8F5O - chains B and E of the 6 polymer chains in the assembly; structure by electron microscopy, 3.50 A resolution.

== Chain B ==
Protein: Intraflagellar transport protein 122B, putative
Organism: Leishmania tarentolae
Reference sequence: A0A640KAU8 (A0A640KAU8_LEITA); residue numbers follow UniProt; this construct covers 1-1247
Sequence (1247 residues; row label = number of the first residue in the row):
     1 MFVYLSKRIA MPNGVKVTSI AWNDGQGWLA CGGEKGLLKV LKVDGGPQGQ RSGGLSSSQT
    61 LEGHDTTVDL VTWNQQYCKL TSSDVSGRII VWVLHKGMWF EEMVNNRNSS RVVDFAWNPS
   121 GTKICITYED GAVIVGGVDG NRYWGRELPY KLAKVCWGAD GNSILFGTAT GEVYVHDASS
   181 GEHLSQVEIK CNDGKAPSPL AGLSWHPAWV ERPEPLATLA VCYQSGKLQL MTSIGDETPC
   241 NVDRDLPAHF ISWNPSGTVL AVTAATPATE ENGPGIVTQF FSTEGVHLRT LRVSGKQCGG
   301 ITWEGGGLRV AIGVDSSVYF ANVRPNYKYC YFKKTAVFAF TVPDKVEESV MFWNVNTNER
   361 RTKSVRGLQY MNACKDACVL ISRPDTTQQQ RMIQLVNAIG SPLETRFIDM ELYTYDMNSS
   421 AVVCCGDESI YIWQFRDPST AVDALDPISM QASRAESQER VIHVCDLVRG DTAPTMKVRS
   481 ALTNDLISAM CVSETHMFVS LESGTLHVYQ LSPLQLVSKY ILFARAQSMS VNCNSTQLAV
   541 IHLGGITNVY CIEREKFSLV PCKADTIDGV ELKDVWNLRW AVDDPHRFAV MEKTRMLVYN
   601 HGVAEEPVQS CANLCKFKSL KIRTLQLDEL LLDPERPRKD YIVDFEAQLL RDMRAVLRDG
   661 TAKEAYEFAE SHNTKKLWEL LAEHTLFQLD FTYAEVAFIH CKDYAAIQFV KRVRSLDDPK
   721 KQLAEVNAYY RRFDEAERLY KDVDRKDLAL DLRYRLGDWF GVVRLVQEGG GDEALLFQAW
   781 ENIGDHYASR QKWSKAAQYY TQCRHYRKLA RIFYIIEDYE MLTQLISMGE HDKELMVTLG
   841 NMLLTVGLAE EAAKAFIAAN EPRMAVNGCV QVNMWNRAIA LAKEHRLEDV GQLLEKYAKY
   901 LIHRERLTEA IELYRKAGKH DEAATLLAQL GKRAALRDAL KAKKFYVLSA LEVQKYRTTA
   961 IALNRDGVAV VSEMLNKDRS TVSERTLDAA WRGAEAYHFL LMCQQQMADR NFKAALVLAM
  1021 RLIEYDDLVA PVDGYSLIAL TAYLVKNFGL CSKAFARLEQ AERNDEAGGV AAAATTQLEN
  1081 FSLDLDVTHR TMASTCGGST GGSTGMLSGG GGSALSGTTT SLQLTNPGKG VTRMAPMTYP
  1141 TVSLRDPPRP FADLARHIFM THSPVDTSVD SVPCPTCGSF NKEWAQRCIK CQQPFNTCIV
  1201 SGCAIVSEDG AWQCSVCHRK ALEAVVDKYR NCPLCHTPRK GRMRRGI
Not modelled in the structure: 770-773, 962-984, 1068-1147, 1242-1247
Ion coordination: Zn2+ site 1: C1174, C1177, C1188, C1191; Zn2+ site 2: C1214, C1217, C1232, C1235

== Chain E ==
Protein: WD_REPEATS_REGION domain-containing protein
Organism: Leishmania tarentolae
Reference sequence: A0A640KQ11 (A0A640KQ11_LEITA); residues 1-1654 here = UniProt positions 1-1654
Sequence (1654 residues; each row starts with the number of its first residue):
     1 MSLFVVNAPG HEGQLKEQLI VAHKRRPLLA TAWVNPPSVL ITNSEGEVLT QVADPPGSTG
    61 RTHQPTALTW HPNEELLVIG WSNGEMSLWS MPSVSSLALG EDYTTAAARS AVQLIAAKAA
   121 TQSSAEGATR EHASGAVVAS EWSTRGLYLV SASQQRHVVM WMLEKIPAET SVTFKLKPLW
   181 SVQSREPVAR IIHVPSKASH PSTAFKLNNG ATAAAAAEGG DDDISFLLAD GGTSVTAINE
   241 DQQLFPCVTQ QEQIASVLYD AATRTLVTLT TTSMIEVYAV GEDIKGTSTL RRKLSAPATT
   301 PTVSTTTGER IAMSMVWASP GVVAFGSGDD RLRILDLSSG SLDVLLLPQP DLHVSSLATF
   361 AAKGTMIVGT VEGFLVVFQH HAASLLTSRH VSVARETVTS SSPFAPAATE ASQWEAMTVH
   421 QVGKCVDRVV LTALGDVALC CGGSELQVLH EIIRKRAWDG VAAATQISSD MVVIESITGC
   481 QCLLQNKGNV HGVSIAFPNI ALWNGSQIDF YMIDEATSEI TFINFVLTTS PAFAIHREGL
   541 IYVKGNRIVF ETMQLAPIAQ MTFTESEGVP VIMDIMNDYL VVVSSKNYLR LARISTRDLQ
   601 QLGPARPLTF PSILQPDAVE ASSGASEMTP FVEDISTLEV SVSGARVNAQ GRRVALMSTL
   661 GPLALPDTRI WVYDSDTDKM SFFDFGSRNE IPNSVYWNTP EPNTTTVGEF EYILLACETY
   721 QIHMDDKKSA SEEAESPKAC TDTTNDGNKI ADHPVGQENL PEALPDMENY AEKKAELEDA
   781 RRESVGTTNY VSQRPHNIVT FFATHDGLVL QNFAPLRRYQ ICLVGLTIPD FLLASVKING
   841 DPNNAEDYVI EQKRLRDFEG LKSDKDVAVR EALMKFSYYA TIGNMDEAYR CVKSIKNPAA
   901 WQGLARLCVT SGRLDVAAVC LATMEDCVAA RALREAKEDY PDDQDVQLAT LALGLSMTEE
   961 AVELLRKSKR YDLLTDVYMA CGKFEHAQRH SERFDRARIR PVAYKYAQFM ESLQNMDAAI
  1021 MWYYNAKCAS TDVPRIFFQT NRMHELRQLM MIQSQPPSPT AGDSAQRPQP GIGEQQSTFA
  1081 TIFPQNRELL LWWAQHSERR HNVQEALRFY NAGEDVYNIV RILCSLTPPK LDSALQLVNK
  1141 EMDKAKMRFQ QQQAFAATAS ARFGDDDHGE PDPVGSAYFV AQLYERQGDD QLALQYYQAA
  1201 GAYRSGVRVA WKMEQYGVVA NLAMKSSDER LMLETAMALE KHQAYDKAVQ LYRRIGAVQC
  1261 ALDACVQGGL YETLHEVSAA FASGSTDPAV FLGMADHFQS ESDYQKAVEM LLFAKHFEEA
  1321 LKLCETQNAT LTEEMAESMT SNIGELSMEE RQAVLRRVAH IAKDQGRWSL ACKKYTQAGD
  1381 RVKAMRMLMR GGETEKVIFF ANHSRNVEIY TMAANFLQSQ NWSADANIYK SIVLFYTKAK
  1441 AWMNLLAFYE SCAQLHIDEN RNYPEALRAL EDCIAMAESV RGGKANIEME KVEQLKQRVE
  1501 ILKAFVKAQK TVDSMVVAER GSVAEKAKAD SVIACCSGLI KRSRPSSPDH SLIQDALRIG
  1561 DVFALMVRFY FDKLGEPHNA LKVMESMPKH GADPQLFIEA DYMERVCQAN GKSLANVLPG
  1621 GIATEAPGAV WEGARKFSTD TRRSSVIDEV DRVV
Not modelled in the structure: 198-221, 384-407, 611-637, 723-792, 1052-1072, 1243-1654

== Interface between chain B and chain E ==
Residue-residue contacts (8; chain B residue first):
  R8(B) - E240(E)
  R8(B) - Q242(E)
  A10(B) - L179(E)
  A10(B) - W180(E)
  P12(B) - K177(E)
  P12(B) - P178(E)
  P12(B) - L179(E)  hydrophobic
  N13(B) - P178(E)  hydrogen bond (backbone-backbone)
Also at the interface, not in a pair above, chain B (6 interface residues in all): M11, G14
Also at the interface, not in a pair above, chain E (8 interface residues in all): R130, E164

== In short ==
6 residues of chain B and 8 residues of chain E are in contact, with 1 hydrogen bond. The hydrogen-bonded pair
N13(B)-P178(E) is a backbone contact. C1174(B), C1177(B), C1188(B) and C1191(B) form the Zn2+ site 1.
Here chain B is Intraflagellar transport protein 122B, putative and chain E is WD_REPEATS_REGION
domain-containing protein, both from Leishmania tarentolae. Entry 8F5O (Structure of Leishmania tarentolae
IFT-A (state 1)) was determined by electron microscopy (same publication as 8F5P).
